Entry 4OY6 (X-ray diffraction, 1.29 A resolution); this record covers chain A.

Chain A:
Molecule: Putative secreted cellulose-binding protein
Organism: Streptomyces coelicolor
Reference sequence: Q9RJC1 (Q9RJC1_STRCO); numbering as in UniProt (aligned over 43-228)
Sequence (186 residues; each row starts with the number of its first residue):
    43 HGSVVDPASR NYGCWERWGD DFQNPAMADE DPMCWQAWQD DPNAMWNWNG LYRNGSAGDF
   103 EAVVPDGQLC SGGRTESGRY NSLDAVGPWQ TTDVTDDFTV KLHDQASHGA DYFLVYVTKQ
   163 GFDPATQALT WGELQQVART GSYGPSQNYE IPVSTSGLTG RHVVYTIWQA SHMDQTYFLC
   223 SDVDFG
Cystine bridges: Cys-56/Cys-76, Cys-112/Cys-222
Bound ions: Cu ion: His-43, His-150 (together with acetate ion); Zn2+ site 1 near Asp-48 (its only coordinating residue here); Zn2+ site 2: Asp-71, Tyr-94, Glu-118 (together with acetate ion); Zn2+ site 3 near Asp-82 (its only coordinating residue here); Zn2+ site 4 near Asp-108 (its only coordinating residue here); Zn2+ site 5: Glu-118 (together with acetate ion); Zn2+ site 6 near Asp-135 (its only coordinating residue here); Zn2+ site 7: His-145, Gln-147; Na+ near Asn-190 (its only coordinating residue here); Zn2+ site 8 near Asp-226 (its only coordinating residue here)
Reported in the primary citation:
  - Cu ion coordination: His-43, His-150
  - contacts within the chain: His-150/His-214 (pi stacking)
  - specificity-determining residues: Asp-146 (proposed by the authors, not directly observed)

Overview:
His-43 and His-150 form the Cu ion site. The Zn2+ site 2 is built by Asp-71, Tyr-94 and Glu-118. From the
paper: Cu ion coordination by His-43 and His-150; the specificity determinant Asp-146.
Chain A is Putative secreted cellulose-binding protein (Streptomyces coelicolor); the structure, Structure of
ScLPMO10B in complex with copper, was determined by X-ray diffraction together with 4OY7 and 4OY8 from the
same study.
